3V6Z - chains B and F of the 3 polymer chains in the assembly; structure by X-ray diffraction, 3.34 A resolution.

[Chain B]
Protein: Fab e6 Light Chain
Organism: Mus musculus
Notes: fragment: Fab e6 Light Chain; antibody fragment or engineered binder
Amino-acid sequence (219 residues; each row starts with the number of its first residue):
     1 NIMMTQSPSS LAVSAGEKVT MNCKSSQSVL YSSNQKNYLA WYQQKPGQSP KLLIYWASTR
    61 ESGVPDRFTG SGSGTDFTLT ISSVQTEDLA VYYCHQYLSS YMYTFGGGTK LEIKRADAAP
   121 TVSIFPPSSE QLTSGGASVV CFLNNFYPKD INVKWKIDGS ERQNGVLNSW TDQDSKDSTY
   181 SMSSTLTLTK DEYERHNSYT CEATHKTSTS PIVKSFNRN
Cystine bridges: Cys23-Cys94, Cys141-Cys201

[Chain F]
Protein: e-antigen
Organism: Hepatitis B virus
Notes: fragment: HBV e-antigen (Cp(-10)149)
UniProtKB: Q9QMH8 (Q9QMH8_HBV); residues 1-159 here correspond to UniProt positions 20-178 (UniProt number = residue number + 19)
Amino-acid sequence (159 residues; row label = number of the first residue in the row):
     1 SKLCLGWLWG MDIDPYKEFG ATVELLSFLP SDFFPSVRDL LDTAAALYRD ALESPEHASP
    61 HHTALRQAIL CWGDLMTLAT WVGTNLEDPA SRDLVVSYVN TNVGLKFRQL LWFHISALTF
   121 GRETVLEYLV SFAVWIRTPP AYRPPNAPIL STLPETTVV
Unresolved in the structure: 1-3, 152-159
Differences from the reference sequence: engineered mutation Ala58 (Cys77 in Q9QMH8), Ala117 (Cys136 in Q9QMH8), Ala133 (Gly152 in Q9QMH8); variant Asp74 (Glu93 in Q9QMH8), Val103 (Met122 in Q9QMH8)
Cystine bridges: Cys4-Cys71

[Interface between chain B and chain F]
Contacting residue pairs (17):
  Asn1(B) - Tyr142(F)  hydrogen bond (backbone-side chain)
  Tyr31(B) - Phe28(F)  hydrophobic
  Tyr31(B) - Ile136(F)  hydrogen bond (side chain-backbone)
  Tyr31(B) - Arg137(F)  hydrogen bond (side chain-backbone)
  Asn34(B) - Phe28(F)
  Tyr38(B) - Phe28(F)
  Tyr38(B) - Arg137(F)
  Tyr97(B) - Arg137(F)  hydrogen bond (backbone-side chain)
  Leu98(B) - Arg137(F)  hydrogen bond (backbone-side chain)
  Leu98(B) - Thr138(F)
  Leu98(B) - Pro139(F)  hydrophobic
  Ser99(B) - Thr138(F)  hydrogen bond (backbone-side chain)
  Ser99(B) - Pro139(F)
  Ser100(B) - Val134(F)
  Ser100(B) - Arg137(F)  hydrogen bond
  Tyr101(B) - Thr138(F)
  Tyr101(B) - Pro144(F)
Also at the interface, not in a pair above, chain B (10 interface residues in all): Gln27

[Overview]
The interface between chain B and chain F involves 10 residues on one side and 8 on the other; the contacts
include 7 hydrogen bonds. Polar pairs include Asn1(B)-Tyr142(F), Tyr31(B)-Ile136(F) and Tyr31(B)-Arg137(F).
Here chain B is Fab e6 Light Chain (Mus musculus) and chain F is e-antigen (Hepatitis B virus). Entry 3V6Z
(Crystal Structure of Hepatitis B Virus e-antigen) was determined by X-ray diffraction together with 3V6F from
the same study.
